PDB entry 7NMX | X-ray diffraction, 2.30 A resolution | chains A and P

# Chain A
Protein: 14-3-3 protein sigma
From: Homo sapiens
Reference sequence: P31947 (1433S_HUMAN); numbering as in UniProt (aligned over 1-248)
Amino-acid sequence (253 residues; row label = number of the first residue in the row; numbers below 1 keep their minus sign (Gly-4 is residue -4)):
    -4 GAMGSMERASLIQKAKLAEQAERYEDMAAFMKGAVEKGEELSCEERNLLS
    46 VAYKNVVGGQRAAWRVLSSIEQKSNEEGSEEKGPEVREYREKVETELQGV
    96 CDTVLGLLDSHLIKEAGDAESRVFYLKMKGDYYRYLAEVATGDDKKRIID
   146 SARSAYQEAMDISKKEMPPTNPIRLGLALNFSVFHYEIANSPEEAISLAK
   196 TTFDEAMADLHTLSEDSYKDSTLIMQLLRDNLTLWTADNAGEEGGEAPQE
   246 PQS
Disordered / not traced: 72-77, 137-138, 232-248
Modified / non-standard residues: Cys38 (S-hydroxycysteine; CSO)
Sequence notes: expression tag (-4 to 0)
Metal / ion sites: Mg2+ near Glu2 (its only coordinating residue here); Ca2+: Glu35, Glu110, Glu188
Ligand contacts: K7Q (N-(2-azanylethyl)-2-carbamimidoyl-7-methoxy-1-benzothiophene-4-carboxamide): Glu14, Cys38, Glu39, Asn42, Leu43, Val46
Swiss-Prot annotation at these positions:
  - site (Interaction with phosphoserine on interacting protein): Arg56, Arg129
  - modified residue (Phosphoserine): Ser5, Ser74, Ser248
What the authors report for this chain:
  - binding site for K7Q: Glu14

# Chain P
Protein: Amot-p130 phosphopeptide (pS175)
Reference sequence: Q4VCS5 (AMOT_HUMAN); residue numbers follow UniProt; this construct covers 169-181
Amino-acid sequence (13 residues; row label = number of the first residue in the row):
   169 GHVRSLSERLMQM
Disordered / not traced: 169-171, 179-181
Modified / non-standard residues: Ser175 (phosphoserine; SEP)

# How chain A and chain P interact
Contacting residue pairs (26):
  Ser45(A) with Leu178(P)
  Val46(A) with Leu178(P), hydrophobic
  Lys49(A) with Ser175(P); Arg177(P); Leu178(P)
  Asn50(A) with Leu178(P)
  Arg56(A) with Ser175(P)
  Arg60(A) with Arg172(P)
  Lys122(A) with Glu176(P), salt bridge
  Arg129(A) with Ser175(P)
  Tyr130(A) with Ser175(P)
  Gly171(A) with Glu176(P)
  Leu174(A) with Leu174(P); Ser175(P); Glu176(P)
  Asn175(A) with Ser175(P); Glu176(P), hydrogen bond (side chain-backbone)
  Val178(A) with Leu174(P)
  Tyr181(A) with Ser173(P)
  Glu182(A) with Arg172(P); Ser173(P), hydrogen bond
  Leu222(A) with Ser175(P)
  Asp225(A) with Leu174(P)
  Asn226(A) with Ser173(P); Leu174(P), hydrogen bond (side chain-backbone)
  Trp230(A) with Ser173(P), hydrogen bond
Interface residues without a listed pair, chain A (21 interface residues in all): Glu133, Pro167

# Overview
The interface between chain A and chain P involves 21 residues on one side and 7 on the other; the contacts
include 4 hydrogen bonds and 1 salt bridge. Among the polar pairs are Lys122(A)-Glu176(P), Asn175(A)-Glu176(P)
and Glu182(A)-Ser173(P). Chain A binds compound K7Q. From the paper: a binding site for K7Q at Glu14(A).
Here chain A is 14-3-3 protein sigma (Homo sapiens) and chain P is Amot-p130 phosphopeptide (pS175). Entry
7NMX (Crystal structure of 14-3-3 sigma in complex with 13mer Amot-p130 peptide and fragment 12) was
determined by X-ray diffraction, deposited together with 7NMA, 7NMW, 7NN2, 7NND, 7NNE, 7NP2, 7NPB and 7NPG.
